8BFN - chains A and B of the 10 polymer chains in the assembly; structure by electron microscopy, 3.52 A resolution.

== Chain A (and B) ==
Molecule: JetC
From: Escherichia coli
Notes: chain B of this document is another copy of the same molecule, construct and numbering; everything in this record applies to it too
Reference sequence: A0A4T5T6V2 (A0A4T5T6V2_ECOLX); residues 1-1095 here = UniProt positions 1-1095
Chain sequence (1096 residues; each row starts with the number of its first residue):
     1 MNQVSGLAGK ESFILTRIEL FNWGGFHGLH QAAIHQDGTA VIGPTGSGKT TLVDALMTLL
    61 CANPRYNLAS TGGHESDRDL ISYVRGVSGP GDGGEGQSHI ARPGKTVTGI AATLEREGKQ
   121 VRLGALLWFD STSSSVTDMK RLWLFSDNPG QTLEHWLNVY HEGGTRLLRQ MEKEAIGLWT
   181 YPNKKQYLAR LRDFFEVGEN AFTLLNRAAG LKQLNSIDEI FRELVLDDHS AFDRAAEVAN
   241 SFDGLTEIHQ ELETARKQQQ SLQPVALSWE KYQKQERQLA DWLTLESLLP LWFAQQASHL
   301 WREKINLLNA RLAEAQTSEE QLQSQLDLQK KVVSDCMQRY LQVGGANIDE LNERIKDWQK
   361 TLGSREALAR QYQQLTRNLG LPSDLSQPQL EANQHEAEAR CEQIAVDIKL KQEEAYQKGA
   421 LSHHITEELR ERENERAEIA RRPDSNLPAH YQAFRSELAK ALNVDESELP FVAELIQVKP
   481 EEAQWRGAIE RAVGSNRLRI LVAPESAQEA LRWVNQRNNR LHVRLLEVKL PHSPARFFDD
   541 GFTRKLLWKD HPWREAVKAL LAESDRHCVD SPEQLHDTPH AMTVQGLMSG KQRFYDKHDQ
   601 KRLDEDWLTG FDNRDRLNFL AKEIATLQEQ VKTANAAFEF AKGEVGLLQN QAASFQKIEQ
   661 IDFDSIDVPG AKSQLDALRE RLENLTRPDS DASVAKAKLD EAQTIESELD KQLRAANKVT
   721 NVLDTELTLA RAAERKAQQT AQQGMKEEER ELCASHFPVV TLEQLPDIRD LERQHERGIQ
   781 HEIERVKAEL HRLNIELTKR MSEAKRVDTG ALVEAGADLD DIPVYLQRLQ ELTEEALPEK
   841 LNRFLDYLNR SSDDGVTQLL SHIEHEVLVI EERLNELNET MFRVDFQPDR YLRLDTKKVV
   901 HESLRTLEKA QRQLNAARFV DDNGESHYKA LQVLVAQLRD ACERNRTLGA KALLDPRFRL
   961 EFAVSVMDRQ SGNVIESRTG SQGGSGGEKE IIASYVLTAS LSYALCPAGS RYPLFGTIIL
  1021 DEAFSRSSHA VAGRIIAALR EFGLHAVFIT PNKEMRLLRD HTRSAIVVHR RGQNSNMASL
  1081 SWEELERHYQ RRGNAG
Unresolved in the structure: 284-781, 1096
Sequence notes: conflict Leu-283 (Gln in A0A4T5T6V2), Ser-298 (Asn in A0A4T5T6V2), Ser-386 (Ile in A0A4T5T6V2), Glu-398 (Ala in A0A4T5T6V2), Arg-400 (Leu in A0A4T5T6V2), His-576 (Arg in A0A4T5T6V2), Ala-625 (Thr in A0A4T5T6V2), Ile-705 (Val in A0A4T5T6V2), Leu-729 (Ser in A0A4T5T6V2), Pro-823 (Thr in A0A4T5T6V2), Asp-889 (Tyr in A0A4T5T6V2), Val-933 (Ile in A0A4T5T6V2); insertion (1096)
Residues lining bound ligands:
  - ADP (adenosine-5'-diphosphate), molecule 1: Gly-24, Gly-25, Thr-45, Gly-46, Ser-47, Gly-48, Lys-49, Thr-50, Thr-51, Arg-78, Ser-82, Tyr-83, Val-87, Ser-88, Gly-89, Pro-90, Gly-91, Glu-1022, Arg-1070
  - ADP, molecule 2: Gly-983, Ser-985, Gly-986, Gly-987, Glu-988
From the paper describing this entry:
  - mutagenesis - E1022Q: abolished growth in response to ATP

== How chain A and chain B interact ==
Residue-residue contacts (70; chain A residue first):
  Thr-45(A) / Gly-984(B)
  Thr-45(A) / Ser-985(B)
  Gly-46(A) / Ser-985(B)  hydrogen bond (backbone-side chain)
  Pro-90(A) / Ser-981(B)
  Pro-90(A) / Gln-982(B)
  Gly-91(A) / Ser-981(B)
  Gly-91(A) / Gln-982(B)
  Asp-92(A) / Gly-980(B)
  Asp-92(A) / Ser-981(B)  hydrogen bond (backbone-side chain)
  Gly-93(A) / Gly-980(B)
  Gly-93(A) / Ser-981(B)
  Asn-215(A) / Ser-70(B)
  Asn-215(A) / Thr-71(B)
  Asn-215(A) / His-74(B)  hydrogen bond
  Glu-219(A) / His-74(B)
  His-791(A) / His-791(B)  hydrogen bond
  His-791(A) / Asn-794(B)
  Asn-794(A) / His-791(B)
  Asn-794(A) / Ile-795(B)
  Ile-795(A) / Asn-794(B)
  Ile-795(A) / Ile-795(B)  hydrophobic
  Ile-795(A) / Thr-798(B)
  Thr-798(A) / Ile-795(B)
  Thr-798(A) / Lys-799(B)
  Lys-799(A) / Ala-817(B)
  Ser-802(A) / Ser-802(B)
  Arg-806(A) / Ser-802(B)  hydrogen bond (side chain-backbone)
  Arg-806(A) / Lys-805(B)
  Arg-806(A) / Arg-806(B)
  Ala-817(A) / Lys-799(B)
  Glu-943(A) / Arg-944(B)
  Arg-944(A) / Glu-943(B)
  Arg-944(A) / Arg-946(B)
  Thr-947(A) / Arg-946(B)
  Val-974(A) / Asp-92(B)
  Ile-975(A) / Asp-92(B)
  Glu-976(A) / Gly-89(B)
  Glu-976(A) / Pro-90(B)
  Glu-976(A) / Gly-91(B)  hydrogen bond (side chain-backbone)
  Glu-976(A) / Asp-92(B)
  Ser-977(A) / Pro-90(B)
  Ser-977(A) / Asp-92(B)
  Arg-978(A) / Pro-90(B)
  Ser-981(A) / Pro-90(B)
  Gln-982(A) / Asp-77(B)
  Gly-983(A) / Asp-77(B)  hydrogen bond (backbone-side chain)
  Gly-984(A) / Asn-67(B)  hydrogen bond (backbone-side chain)
  Gly-984(A) / Ser-70(B)
  Gly-984(A) / Asp-77(B)
  Gly-984(A) / Arg-78(B)
  Ser-985(A) / Arg-78(B)
  Gly-986(A) / Ser-70(B)
  Gly-987(A) / Thr-45(B)
  Glu-988(A) / Gly-46(B)
  Lys-989(A) / Ser-70(B)  hydrogen bond
  Ser-1025(A) / Ser-1025(B)
  Ser-1025(A) / Lys-1053(B)
  Arg-1026(A) / Thr-45(B)
  Arg-1026(A) / Ala-69(B)
  Arg-1026(A) / Ser-70(B)  hydrogen bond (side chain-backbone)
  Arg-1026(A) / Lys-212(B)
  Arg-1026(A) / Glu-1022(B)
  Ser-1027(A) / Thr-45(B)
  Ser-1027(A) / Lys-1053(B)  hydrogen bond (backbone-side chain)
  Ser-1028(A) / Thr-45(B)
  Val-1031(A) / Thr-45(B)
  Lys-1053(A) / Phe-1024(B)  hydrogen bond (side chain-backbone)
  Lys-1053(A) / Ser-1025(B)  hydrogen bond (side chain-backbone)
  Lys-1053(A) / Ser-1027(B)
  Glu-1054(A) / Lys-1053(B)  salt bridge
Also at the interface, not in a pair above, chain A (43 interface residues in all): Lys-212, Arg-946, Phe-1024
Also at the interface, not in a pair above, chain B (44 interface residues in all): Pro-44, Glu-75, Gly-93, Glu-803, Asn-945, Arg-1026, Pro-1051, Glu-1054

== Overview ==
43 residues of chain A face 44 of chain B across their interface; the contacts include 13 hydrogen bonds and 1
salt bridge. Among the polar pairs are Glu-1054(A)/Lys-1053(B), Gly-46(A)/Ser-985(B) and Asp-92(A)/Ser-981(B).
Ligands of chain A: ADP. From the paper: E1022Q of chain A abolishes growth in response to ATP.
Both chains are JetC (Escherichia coli). Entry 8BFN (E. coli Wadjet JetABC dimer of dimers) was determined by
electron microscopy together with 8AS8 from the same study.
